5SW6 - chains A and B; structure by X-ray diffraction, 1.90 A resolution.

== Chain A (and B) ==
Protein: Catalase-peroxidase
Organism: Burkholderia pseudomallei (strain 1710b)
Notes: EC 1.11.1.21; chain B of this document is another copy of the same molecule, construct and numbering; everything in this record applies to it too
UniProt: Q3JNW6 (KATG_BURP1); residues 21-748 here correspond to UniProt positions 1-728 (UniProt number = residue number - 20)
Chain sequence (728 residues; row label = number of the first residue in the row):
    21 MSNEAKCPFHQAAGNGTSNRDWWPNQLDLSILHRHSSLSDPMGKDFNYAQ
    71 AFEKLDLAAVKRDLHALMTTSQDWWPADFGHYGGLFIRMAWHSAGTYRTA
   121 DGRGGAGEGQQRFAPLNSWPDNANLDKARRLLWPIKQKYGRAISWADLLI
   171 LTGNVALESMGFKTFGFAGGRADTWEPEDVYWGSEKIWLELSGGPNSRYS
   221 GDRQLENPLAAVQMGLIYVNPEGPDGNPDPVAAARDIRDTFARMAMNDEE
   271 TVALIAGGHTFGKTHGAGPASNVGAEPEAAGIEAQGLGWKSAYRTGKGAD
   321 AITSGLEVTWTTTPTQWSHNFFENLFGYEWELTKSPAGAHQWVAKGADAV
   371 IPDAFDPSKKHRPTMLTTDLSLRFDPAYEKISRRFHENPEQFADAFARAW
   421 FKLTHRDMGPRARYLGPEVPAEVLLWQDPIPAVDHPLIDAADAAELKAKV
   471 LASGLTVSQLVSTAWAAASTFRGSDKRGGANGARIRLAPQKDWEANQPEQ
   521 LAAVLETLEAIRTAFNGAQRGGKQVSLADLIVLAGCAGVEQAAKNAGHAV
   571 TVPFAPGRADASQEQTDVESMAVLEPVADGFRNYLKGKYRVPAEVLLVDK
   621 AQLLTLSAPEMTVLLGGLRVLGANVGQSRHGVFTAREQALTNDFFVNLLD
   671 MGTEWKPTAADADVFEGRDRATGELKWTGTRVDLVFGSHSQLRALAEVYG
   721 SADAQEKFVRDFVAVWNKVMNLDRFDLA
Unresolved in the structure: 21-35
Curated features (UniProtKB/Swiss-Prot):
  - active site: H112 (Proton acceptor)
  - binding site (heme b): H279
  - site: R108 (Transition state stabilizer)
  - cross-link: W111 to Y238 (Tryptophyl-tyrosyl-methioninium (Trp-Tyr) (with M-244)), Y238 to M264 (Tryptophyl-tyrosyl-methioninium (Tyr-Met) (with W-91))
Covalently attached groups: covalent link W111-Y238; covalent link Y238-M264
Ion coordination: Na+: G122, G124, S494; heme Fe: H279 (together with oxygen atom)
Ligand contacts:
  - heme (HEM): D98, G104, L105, I107, R108, W111, V239, P241, I257, F261, L274, I275, G278, H279, F281, G282, K283, T284, H285, T323, S324, L326, W330, L386, T388, F416, W420
  - oxygen atom (O): R108, W111, H112, H279
  - oxygen molecule (OXY), molecule 1: R108, H112, D141
  - oxygen molecule (OXY), molecule 2: W111, H112, D141, I237
What the authors report for this chain:
  - conformationally variable residues (side-chain flip): R426
  - contacts within the chain: R426-R497
  - catalytic residues: R108, H112 (proposed by the authors, not directly observed)
  - mutagenesis - Y238A, M264A: decreased catalytic activity

== Chain A / chain B interface ==
Contacting residue pairs - 158 pairs, chain A then chain B:
  G36(A) with Y201(B); G203(B); S204(B)
  T37(A) with G203(B), hydrogen bond (backbone-backbone); S204(B), hydrogen bond (side chain-backbone); E205(B), hydrogen bond (side chain-backbone); K206(B), hydrogen bond
  N39(A) with A134(B), hydrogen bond (side chain-backbone); P135(B); P197(B)
  W42(A) with E205(B); K206(B); I207(B); W208(B); M234(B), hydrophobic
  W43(A) with A134(B), hydrophobic; P135(B), hydrophobic; S138(B); W208(B), hydrophobic; E296(B), hydrogen bond; E298(B); A299(B)
  Q46(A) with E298(B), hydrogen bond (side chain-backbone)
  H53(A) with L58(B); S59(B)
  R54(A) with S50(B); L58(B)
  S56(A) with S56(B); L58(B)
  L58(A) with H53(B); R54(B); S56(B); S627(B); P629(B)
  S59(A) with H53(B); P629(B)
  D60(A) with P629(B)
  P61(A) with P629(B); L715(B); V718(B), hydrophobic; Y719(B); K727(B), hydrogen bond (backbone-side chain)
  W94(A) with M671(B), hydrophobic; R690(B)
  R132(A) with S710(B); A714(B); E717(B), salt bridge
  F133(A) with S710(B); A714(B), hydrophobic
  A134(A) with N39(B), hydrogen bond (backbone-side chain); W43(B), hydrophobic; S710(B)
  P135(A) with N39(B); W43(B), hydrophobic
  N137(A) with S710(B)
  S138(A) with W43(B)
  R150(A) with M671(B); R713(B)
  W153(A) with L669(B), hydrogen bond (side chain-backbone); E717(B); S721(B)
  Q157(A) with G720(B), hydrogen bond (side chain-backbone); S721(B); A722(B), hydrogen bond (backbone-backbone)
  K158(A) with A722(B)
  G160(A) with D723(B)
  R161(A) with D723(B), salt bridge
  W165(A) with E717(B), hydrogen bond
  W195(A) with Q711(B); A714(B); V718(B), hydrophobic
  E196(A) with Q711(B)
  P197(A) with N39(B); Q711(B)
  Y201(A) with G36(B)
  G203(A) with G36(B); T37(B), hydrogen bond (backbone-backbone)
  S204(A) with G36(B); T37(B), hydrogen bond (backbone-side chain)
  E205(A) with T37(B), hydrogen bond (backbone-side chain); W42(B)
  K206(A) with T37(B), hydrogen bond; W42(B)
  I207(A) with W42(B)
  W208(A) with W42(B); W43(B), hydrophobic
  M234(A) with W42(B), hydrophobic
  E296(A) with W43(B), hydrogen bond
  E298(A) with W43(B); Q46(B); S710(B), hydrogen bond
  A299(A) with W43(B)
  I302(A) with F685(B), hydrophobic; R701(B); V705(B); S708(B)
  E303(A) with W675(B); P677(B); F685(B)
  Q305(A) with L668(B); W675(B); L704(B), hydrogen bond (side chain-backbone); G707(B); S708(B); R713(B)
  G306(A) with G707(B); S708(B)
  L307(A) with M671(B), hydrophobic
  S627(A) with L58(B)
  P629(A) with L58(B); S59(B); P61(B), hydrophobic
  L668(A) with Q305(B)
  L669(A) with W153(B), hydrogen bond (backbone-side chain)
  M671(A) with W94(B), hydrophobic; R150(B); L307(B), hydrophobic
  W675(A) with E303(B); Q305(B)
  P677(A) with E303(B)
  F685(A) with I302(B), hydrophobic; E303(B)
  R690(A) with W94(B)
  R701(A) with I302(B)
  L704(A) with Q305(B), hydrogen bond (backbone-side chain)
  G707(A) with Q305(B); G306(B)
  S708(A) with I302(B); Q305(B); G306(B)
  S710(A) with R132(B); F133(B); N137(B); E298(B), hydrogen bond
  Q711(A) with W195(B), hydrogen bond (side chain-backbone); E196(B); P197(B)
  R713(A) with R150(B); Q305(B), hydrogen bond (side chain-backbone)
  A714(A) with R132(B); F133(B), hydrophobic; W195(B)
  L715(A) with P61(B)
  E717(A) with R132(B), salt bridge; W153(B); W165(B), hydrogen bond
  V718(A) with P61(B), hydrophobic; W195(B), hydrophobic
  Y719(A) with P61(B)
  G720(A) with Q157(B), hydrogen bond (backbone-side chain)
  S721(A) with W153(B); Q157(B); G160(B)
  A722(A) with Q157(B), hydrogen bond (backbone-backbone); K158(B)
  D723(A) with G160(B); R161(B), salt bridge
  K727(A) with P61(B), hydrogen bond (side chain-backbone)
Also at the interface, not in a pair above, chain A (82 interface residues in all): H55, M62, G63, K156, Y159, E614, V666, K676, V705, D731
Also at the interface, not in a pair above, chain B (84 interface residues in all): D60, M62, G63, K156, Y159, G301, E614, V666, K676, A724, D731

== In short ==
The interface between chain A and chain B involves 82 residues on one side and 84 on the other; the contacts
include 29 hydrogen bonds and 4 salt bridges. Polar contacts include R132(A)-E717(B), R161(A)-D723(B) and
T37(A)-S204(B). From the paper: catalytic residues R108(A) and H112(A); Y238A and M264A of chain A reduce
catalytic activity.
Both chains are Catalase-peroxidase (Burkholderia pseudomallei (strain 1710b)). Entry 5SW6 (Crystal structure
of an oxoferryl species of catalase-peroxidase KatG at pH5.6) was determined by X-ray diffraction together
with 5SW4, 5SW5 and 5SX0 from the same study.
